4L8C - chains A and I of the 3 polymer chains in the assembly; structure by X-ray diffraction, 2.80 A resolution.

# Chain A
Name: H-2 class I histocompatibility antigen, D-B alpha chain
Source organism: Mus musculus
UniProtKB: P01899 (HA11_MOUSE); residues 1-280 here correspond to UniProt positions 25-304 (UniProt number = residue number + 24)
Sequence (280 residues; numbered 1 to 280; the number before each row is that of its first residue):
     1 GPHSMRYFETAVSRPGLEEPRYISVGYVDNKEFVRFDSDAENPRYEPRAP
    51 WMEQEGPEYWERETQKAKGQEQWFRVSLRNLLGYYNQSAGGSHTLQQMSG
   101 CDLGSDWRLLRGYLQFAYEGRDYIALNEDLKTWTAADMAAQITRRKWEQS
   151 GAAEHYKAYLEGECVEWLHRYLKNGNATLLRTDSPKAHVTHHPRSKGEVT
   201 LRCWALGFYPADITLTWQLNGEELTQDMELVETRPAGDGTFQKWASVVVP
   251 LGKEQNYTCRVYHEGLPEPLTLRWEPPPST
Unresolved in the structure: 276-280
Cystine bridges: C101-C164, C203-C259

# Chain I
Name: NP-N3D peptide
Sequence (9 residues; each row starts with the number of its first residue):
     1 ASDENMETM

# Chain A / chain I interface
Pairs across the interface (46):
  M5(A) - A1(I)
  Y7(A) - A1(I)  hydrogen bond (side chain-backbone)
  Y7(A) - S2(I)  hydrogen bond (side chain-backbone)
  Y45(A) - S2(I)  hydrogen bond
  E63(A) - A1(I)
  E63(A) - S2(I)  hydrogen bond (side chain-backbone)
  K66(A) - S2(I)  hydrogen bond (side chain-backbone)
  K66(A) - E4(I)
  G69(A) - E4(I)
  Q70(A) - E4(I)
  Q70(A) - N5(I)  hydrogen bond (side chain-backbone)
  W73(A) - N5(I)
  W73(A) - M6(I)  hydrogen bond (side chain-backbone)
  W73(A) - E7(I)  hydrogen bond (side chain-backbone)
  W73(A) - T8(I)  hydrogen bond (backbone-side chain)
  W73(A) - M9(I)  hydrophobic
  V76(A) - T8(I)
  S77(A) - T8(I)  hydrogen bond
  S77(A) - M9(I)  hydrogen bond (side chain-backbone)
  N80(A) - M9(I)  hydrogen bond (side chain-backbone)
  L81(A) - M9(I)  hydrophobic
  Y84(A) - M9(I)  hydrogen bond (side chain-backbone)
  L95(A) - M9(I)  hydrophobic
  Q97(A) - N5(I)  hydrogen bond
  F116(A) - M9(I)  hydrophobic
  Y123(A) - M9(I)  hydrophobic
  T143(A) - M9(I)  hydrogen bond (side chain-backbone)
  K146(A) - E7(I)
  K146(A) - T8(I)  hydrogen bond (side chain-backbone)
  K146(A) - M9(I)  hydrogen bond (side chain-backbone)
  W147(A) - E7(I)
  W147(A) - T8(I)  hydrogen bond (side chain-backbone)
  W147(A) - M9(I)  hydrophobic
  S150(A) - M6(I)
  S150(A) - E7(I)  hydrogen bond
  A152(A) - M6(I)  hydrophobic
  H155(A) - D3(I)  salt bridge
  H155(A) - E4(I)  hydrogen bond (side chain-backbone)
  H155(A) - M6(I)
  Y156(A) - N5(I)
  Y156(A) - M6(I)  hydrogen bond (side chain-backbone)
  Y159(A) - A1(I)  hydrogen bond (side chain-backbone)
  Y159(A) - S2(I)
  Y159(A) - D3(I)
  W167(A) - A1(I)  hydrophobic
  Y171(A) - A1(I)  hydrogen bond (side chain-backbone)
Also at the interface, not in a pair above, chain A (32 interface residues in all): F33, Y59, Q65, F74, I124

# Overview
Chain A and chain I form an interface of 32 and 9 residues respectively, with 23 hydrogen bonds and 1 salt
bridge. Polar contacts include H155(A)-D3(I), Y7(A)-A1(I) and Y7(A)-S2(I).
Here chain A is H-2 class I histocompatibility antigen, D-B alpha chain (Mus musculus) and chain I is NP-N3D
peptide. Entry 4L8C (Crystal structure of the H2Db in complex with the NP-N3D peptide) was determined by X-ray
diffraction (same publication as 4L8B and 4L8D).
